PDB entry 1VPN | X-ray diffraction, 2.00 A resolution | chains A and B of the 5 polymer chains in the assembly

# Chain A (and B)
Molecule: Polyomavirus VP1 pentamer
Organism: Murine polyomavirus
Notes: chain B of this document is another copy of the same molecule, construct and numbering; everything in this record applies to it too
UniProt: P49302 (COA1_POVMP); residue numbers follow UniProt; this construct covers 32-320
Amino-acid sequence (289 residues; numbered 32 to 320; the number before each row is that of its first residue):
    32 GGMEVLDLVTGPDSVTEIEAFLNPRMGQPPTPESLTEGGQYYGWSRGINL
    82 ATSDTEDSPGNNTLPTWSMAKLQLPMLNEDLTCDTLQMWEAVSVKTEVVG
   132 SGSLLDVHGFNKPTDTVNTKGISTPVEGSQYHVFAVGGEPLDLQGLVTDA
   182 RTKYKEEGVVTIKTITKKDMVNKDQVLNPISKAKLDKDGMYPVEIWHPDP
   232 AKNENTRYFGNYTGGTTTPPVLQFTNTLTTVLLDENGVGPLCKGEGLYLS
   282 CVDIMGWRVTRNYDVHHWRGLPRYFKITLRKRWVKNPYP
Not modelled in the structure: 317-320 (chain B: fully traced)
From the paper describing this entry:
  - conformationally variable residues (loop rearrangement): Gly32 to Ser45

# Chain A / chain B interface
Contacting residue pairs - 111 pairs, chain A then chain B:
  Glu50(A) - Ala232(B)
  Phe52(A) - Leu208(B)
  Phe52(A) - Pro210(B)  hydrophobic
  Asn54(A) - Val207(B)
  Asn54(A) - Leu208(B)  hydrogen bond (side chain-backbone)
  Pro55(A) - Val207(B)  hydrophobic
  Pro61(A) - Asn203(B)  hydrogen bond (backbone-side chain)
  Pro63(A) - Asn203(B)
  Glu64(A) - Asn203(B)
  Glu64(A) - Lys204(B)
  Leu66(A) - Ala181(B)  hydrophobic
  Leu66(A) - Arg182(B)
  Leu66(A) - Met201(B)
  Leu66(A) - Asn203(B)
  Gly70(A) - Asn203(B)
  Gln71(A) - Arg182(B)
  Gln71(A) - Gln206(B)  hydrogen bond (backbone-side chain)
  Tyr73(A) - Asn203(B)
  Tyr73(A) - Gln206(B)  hydrogen bond (backbone-side chain)
  Tyr73(A) - Val207(B)  hydrophobic
  Gly74(A) - Val207(B)
  Trp75(A) - Thr179(B)  hydrogen bond (side chain-backbone)
  Trp75(A) - Gln206(B)
  Glu128(A) - Pro231(B)
  Glu128(A) - Tyr239(B)  hydrogen bond
  Val130(A) - Leu177(B)
  Val130(A) - Pro231(B)  hydrophobic
  Gly131(A) - His228(B)
  Ser132(A) - Tyr243(B)
  Gly133(A) - Tyr162(B)
  Gly133(A) - Val224(B)
  Gly133(A) - Glu225(B)
  Gly133(A) - His228(B)
  Ser134(A) - Leu177(B)
  Ser134(A) - Val178(B)
  Ser134(A) - Thr179(B)  hydrogen bond (backbone-side chain)
  Ser134(A) - Glu225(B)
  Ser134(A) - His228(B)
  Leu135(A) - Tyr243(B)
  Leu136(A) - Tyr162(B)  hydrophobic
  Leu136(A) - Val224(B)  hydrophobic
  Leu136(A) - Glu225(B)
  Leu136(A) - Tyr243(B)  hydrophobic
  Leu136(A) - Ile285(B)  hydrophobic
  Leu136(A) - Trp299(B)
  Asp137(A) - Thr179(B)
  Asp137(A) - Glu225(B)
  Val138(A) - Ile79(B)  hydrophobic
  Val138(A) - Leu81(B)
  Val138(A) - Trp288(B)  hydrophobic
  Val138(A) - Trp299(B)  hydrophobic
  His139(A) - Asn80(B)
  His139(A) - Leu81(B)
  His139(A) - Ala82(B)  hydrogen bond (backbone-backbone)
  His139(A) - Asp88(B)  salt bridge
  His139(A) - Pro90(B)
  His139(A) - Leu95(B)
  His139(A) - Thr183(B)
  His139(A) - Glu225(B)  salt bridge
  Gly140(A) - Ala82(B)
  Phe141(A) - Ala82(B)
  Phe141(A) - Thr83(B)
  Phe141(A) - Ser84(B)
  Phe141(A) - Asp85(B)
  Thr145(A) - Thr247(B)
  Thr145(A) - His297(B)
  Asp146(A) - Asp295(B)
  Lys151(A) - Tyr294(B)
  Gly152(A) - Leu81(B)
  Gly152(A) - Tyr294(B)  hydrogen bond (backbone-backbone)
  Gly152(A) - Asp295(B)
  Ile153(A) - Leu81(B)  hydrophobic
  Ile153(A) - Trp288(B)  hydrophobic
  Ile153(A) - His297(B)
  Ser154(A) - Leu81(B)
  Pro156(A) - Gly246(B)
  Pro156(A) - Thr247(B)
  Glu158(A) - Gly246(B)
  Glu158(A) - Thr247(B)
  Pro250(A) - Gly245(B)
  Pro250(A) - Thr249(B)
  Pro251(A) - Tyr243(B)
  Pro251(A) - Thr244(B)
  Pro251(A) - Gly245(B)  hydrogen bond (backbone-backbone)
  Pro251(A) - Gly246(B)
  Val252(A) - Tyr243(B)
  Leu253(A) - Asn242(B)
  Leu253(A) - Tyr243(B)  hydrogen bond (backbone-backbone)
  Gln254(A) - Gly241(B)
  Phe255(A) - Tyr162(B)
  Phe255(A) - Val164(B)  hydrophobic
  Phe255(A) - Pro229(B)
  Phe255(A) - Phe240(B)
  Phe255(A) - Gly241(B)  hydrogen bond (backbone-backbone)
  Phe255(A) - Asn242(B)
  Thr256(A) - Tyr239(B)  hydrogen bond (side chain-backbone)
  Thr256(A) - Phe240(B)
  Asn257(A) - Asn234(B)
  Asn257(A) - Thr237(B)  hydrogen bond (side chain-backbone)
  Asn257(A) - Arg238(B)  hydrogen bond (backbone-side chain)
  Asn257(A) - Tyr239(B)  hydrogen bond (side chain-backbone)
  Thr258(A) - Arg238(B)
  Thr258(A) - Phe240(B)
  Arg300(A) - Leu177(B)
  Arg300(A) - Val178(B)  hydrogen bond (side chain-backbone)
  Arg300(A) - Gln206(B)  hydrogen bond (side chain-backbone)
  Pro303(A) - Leu177(B)
  Pro303(A) - Leu208(B)  hydrophobic
  Tyr305(A) - Pro231(B)  hydrogen bond (side chain-backbone)
  Tyr305(A) - Ala232(B)  hydrophobic
  Lys307(A) - Glu235(B)  salt bridge
Other interface residues (no listed pair), chain A (52 interface residues in all): Tyr72, Lys126, Thr155, Arg292, Leu302
Other interface residues (no listed pair), chain B (54 interface residues in all): Ser160, Gln175, Glu266

# Overview
The interface between chain A and chain B involves 52 residues on one side and 54 on the other, with 19
hydrogen bonds and 3 salt bridges. Among the polar pairs are His139(A)-Asp88(B), His139(A)-Glu225(B) and
Lys307(A)-Glu235(B). The paper reports conformational variability at Gly32(A).
Both chains are Polyomavirus VP1 pentamer (Murine polyomavirus). Entry 1VPN (Unassembled polyomavirus VP1
pentamer) was determined by X-ray diffraction together with 1VPS from the same study.
